Entry 7TZF (electron microscopy, 2.40 A resolution); this record covers chains B and G of the 7 polymer chains in the assembly.

Chain B:
Name: Guanine nucleotide-binding protein G(I)/G(S)/G(T) subunit beta-1
Source organism: Homo sapiens
UniProt: P62873 (GBB1_HUMAN); residue numbers follow UniProt; this construct covers 2-340
Sequence (350 residues; each row starts with the number of its first residue; numbers below 1 keep their minus sign (Met-9 is residue -9)):
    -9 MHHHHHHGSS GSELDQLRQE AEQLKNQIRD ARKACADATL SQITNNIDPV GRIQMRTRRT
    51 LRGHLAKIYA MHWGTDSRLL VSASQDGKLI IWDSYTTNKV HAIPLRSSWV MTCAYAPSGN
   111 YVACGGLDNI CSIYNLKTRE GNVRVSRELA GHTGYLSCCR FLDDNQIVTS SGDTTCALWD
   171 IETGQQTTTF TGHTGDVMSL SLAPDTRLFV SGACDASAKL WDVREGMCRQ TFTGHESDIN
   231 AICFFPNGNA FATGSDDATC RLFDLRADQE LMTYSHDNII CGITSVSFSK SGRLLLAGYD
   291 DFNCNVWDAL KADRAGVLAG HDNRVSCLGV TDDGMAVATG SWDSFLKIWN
Not modelled in the structure: -9 to 1
Sequence notes: expression tag (-9 to 1)
UniProt features mapped onto this chain:
  - modified residue: Ser2 (N-acetylserine), His266 (Phosphohistidine)

Chain G:
Name: Guanine nucleotide-binding protein G(I)/G(S)/G(O) subunit gamma-2
Source organism: Homo sapiens
UniProt: P59768 (GBG2_HUMAN); numbering as in UniProt (aligned over 1-71)
Sequence (71 residues; each row starts with the number of its first residue):
     1 MASNNTASIA QARKLVEQLK MEANIDRIKV SKAAADLMAY CEAHAKEDPL LTPVPASENP
    61 FREKKFFCAI L
Not modelled in the structure: 1-7, 63-71
UniProt features mapped onto this chain:
  - modified residue: Ala2 (N-acetylalanine), Cys68 (Cysteine methyl ester)
  - lipidation: Cys68 (S-geranylgeranyl cysteine)

Interface between chain B and chain G:
Contacting residue pairs - 94 pairs, chain B then chain G:
  Leu4(B) - Ser8(G)
  Leu4(B) - Ile9(G)  hydrophobic
  Leu4(B) - Ala12(G)  hydrophobic
  Leu7(B) - Ala12(G)
  Leu7(B) - Val16(G)
  Glu10(B) - Val16(G)
  Ala11(B) - Leu15(G)  hydrophobic
  Leu14(B) - Val16(G)  hydrophobic
  Leu14(B) - Lys20(G)
  Lys15(B) - Leu19(G)
  Gln17(B) - Ala23(G)
  Ile18(B) - Leu19(G)  hydrophobic
  Ile18(B) - Ala23(G)  hydrophobic
  Ile18(B) - Arg27(G)
  Ala21(B) - Arg27(G)
  Arg22(B) - Arg27(G)
  Cys25(B) - Arg27(G)  hydrogen bond (side chain-backbone)
  Cys25(B) - Ile28(G)
  Cys25(B) - Lys29(G)
  Cys25(B) - Val30(G)  hydrogen bond (backbone-backbone)
  Ala26(B) - Val30(G)  hydrophobic
  Asp27(B) - Lys29(G)
  Asp27(B) - Val30(G)
  Asp27(B) - Ser31(G)  hydrogen bond
  Ala28(B) - Val30(G)
  Ala28(B) - Ser31(G)
  Leu30(B) - Ala34(G)  hydrophobic
  Ile33(B) - Ala34(G)  hydrophobic
  Ile33(B) - Met38(G)
  Thr34(B) - Met38(G)
  Ile37(B) - Met38(G)  hydrophobic
  Val40(B) - Leu51(G)  hydrophobic
  Ile43(B) - Leu50(G)
  Ile43(B) - Leu51(G)
  Met45(B) - Leu50(G)  hydrophobic
  Arg48(B) - Phe61(G)
  Arg49(B) - Pro60(G)  hydrogen bond (side chain-backbone)
  Arg49(B) - Phe61(G)  hydrogen bond (side chain-backbone)
  Arg49(B) - Arg62(G)
  Ser84(B) - Phe61(G)
  Tyr85(B) - Pro60(G)
  Tyr85(B) - Phe61(G)  hydrophobic
  Met217(B) - Met21(G)  hydrophobic
  Cys218(B) - Gln18(G)  hydrogen bond (backbone-side chain)
  Cys218(B) - Met21(G)
  Cys218(B) - Glu22(G)
  Arg219(B) - Glu22(G)
  Gln220(B) - Glu22(G)
  Thr221(B) - Glu22(G)  hydrogen bond
  Phe235(B) - Leu37(G)  hydrophobic
  Phe235(B) - Tyr40(G)  hydrophobic
  Phe235(B) - Cys41(G)  hydrophobic
  Pro236(B) - Tyr40(G)  hydrogen bond (backbone-side chain)
  Asn237(B) - Leu37(G)
  Asn237(B) - Tyr40(G)
  Ala240(B) - Leu37(G)  hydrophobic
  Leu252(B) - Leu37(G)  hydrophobic
  Asp254(B) - Ala33(G)
  Asp254(B) - Leu37(G)
  Arg256(B) - Arg27(G)
  Arg256(B) - Ile28(G)  hydrogen bond (backbone-backbone)
  Arg256(B) - Asp36(G)  salt bridge
  Ala257(B) - Ile28(G)
  Ala257(B) - Ala33(G)  hydrophobic
  Asp258(B) - Ile25(G)
  Asp258(B) - Arg27(G)  salt bridge
  Gln259(B) - Val30(G)
  Leu261(B) - Leu37(G)  hydrophobic
  Ser279(B) - Asp48(G)  hydrogen bond
  Lys280(B) - Glu47(G)
  Lys280(B) - Asp48(G)
  Ser281(B) - Tyr40(G)
  Ser281(B) - Cys41(G)  hydrogen bond (side chain-backbone)
  Ser281(B) - His44(G)  hydrogen bond (side chain-backbone)
  Ser281(B) - Ala45(G)
  Ser281(B) - Asp48(G)  hydrogen bond (backbone-side chain)
  Gly282(B) - Cys41(G)
  Arg283(B) - Cys41(G)
  Arg283(B) - Leu51(G)
  Leu284(B) - Leu50(G)
  Leu284(B) - Leu51(G)  hydrophobic
  Leu300(B) - Cys41(G)  hydrophobic
  Val320(B) - Leu50(G)  hydrophobic
  Asp323(B) - Pro49(G)
  Gly324(B) - Pro49(G)
  Gly324(B) - Leu50(G)
  Met325(B) - Pro49(G)  hydrophobic
  Met325(B) - Leu50(G)
  Met325(B) - Asn59(G)
  Met325(B) - Pro60(G)
  Ala326(B) - Phe61(G)  hydrophobic
  Ile338(B) - Phe61(G)  hydrophobic
  Asn340(B) - Asn59(G)  hydrogen bond
  Asn340(B) - Phe61(G)
Also at the interface, not in a pair above, chain B (60 interface residues in all): Glu3, Trp63, Lys209, Val327, Trp339
Also at the interface, not in a pair above, chain G (40 interface residues in all): Arg13, Asp26, Ala35, Glu42, Val54

In short:
60 residues of chain B and 40 residues of chain G are in contact; the contacts include 14 hydrogen bonds and 2
salt bridges. Among the polar pairs are Arg256(B)-Asp36(G), Asp258(B)-Arg27(G) and Cys25(B)-Arg27(G).
Chain B is Guanine nucleotide-binding protein G(I)/G(S)/G(T) subunit beta-1 and chain G is Guanine
nucleotide-binding protein G(I)/G(S)/G(O) subunit gamma-2, both from Homo sapiens; the structure, Human
Amylin3 Receptor in complex with Gs and rat amylin peptide, was determined by electron microscopy (same
publication as 7TYF, 7TYH, 7TYI, 7TYL, 7TYN, 7TYO and 3 further entries).
